PDB entry 9K9L | electron microscopy, 3.66 A resolution | chains D and J of the 10 polymer chains in the assembly

== Chain D ==
Name: Histone H4
Source organism: Homo sapiens
UniProt: P62805 (H4_HUMAN); residues 0-102 here correspond to UniProt positions 1-103 (UniProt number = residue number + 1)
Sequence (106 residues; each row starts with the number of its first residue; numbers below 1 keep their minus sign (Gly-3 is residue -3)):
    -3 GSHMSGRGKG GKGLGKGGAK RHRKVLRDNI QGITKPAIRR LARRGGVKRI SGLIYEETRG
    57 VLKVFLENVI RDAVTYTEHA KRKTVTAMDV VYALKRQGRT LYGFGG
Unresolved in the structure: -3 to 22, 96-102
Sequence notes: expression tag (-3 to -1)

== Chain J ==
Molecule: Widom601 DNA RV
Source organism: synthetic construct
Sequence (145 nucleotides; numbered -74 to 70; the number before each row is that of its first residue; numbers below 1 keep their minus sign (DA-74 is residue -74)):
   -74 ATCGATGTAT ATATCTGACA CGTGCCTGGA GACTAGGGAG TAATCCCCTT GGCGGTTAAA
   -14 ACGCGGGGGA CAGCGCGTAC GTGCGTTTAA GCGGTGCTAG AGCTGTCTAC GACCAATTGA
    46 GCGGCCTCGG CACCGGGATT CTGAT
Unresolved in the structure: -74 to -60, 62-70

== How chain D and chain J interact ==
Pairs across the interface (9):
  Arg39(D) - DC39(J)  salt bridge to the phosphate
  Arg45(D) - DC38(J)  sugar contact
  Arg45(D) - DC39(J)  sugar contact
  Ile46(D) - DC38(J)  sugar contact
  Ile46(D) - DC39(J)  phosphate contact
  Ser47(D) - DC38(J)  phosphate contact
  Gly48(D) - DC38(J)  hydrogen bond to the phosphate
  Lys79(D) - DA57(J)  hydrogen bond to the phosphate
  Lys79(D) - DC58(J)  salt bridge to the phosphate
Other interface residues (no listed pair), chain D (9 interface residues in all): Arg35, Lys44, Lys77
Other interface residues (no listed pair), chain J (5 interface residues in all): DC59

== Summary ==
9 residues of chain D face 5 of chain J across their interface, with 2 hydrogen bonds and 2 salt bridges.
Among the polar pairs are Gly48(D)-DC38(J), Lys79(D)-DA57(J) and Arg39(D)-DC39(J).
Here chain D is Histone H4 (Homo sapiens) and chain J is Widom601 DNA RV (synthetic construct). Entry 9K9L
(Cryo-EM structure of the human CENP-A-H4 octasome) was determined by electron microscopy.
